PDB entry 7TTR | electron microscopy, 2.96 A resolution | chains E and P of the 7 polymer chains in the assembly

Chain E:
Molecule: Caseinolytic peptidase B protein homolog
From: Homo sapiens
Notes: EC 3.6.1.-
UniProtKB: Q9H078 (CLPB_HUMAN); residues 127-707 here = UniProt positions 127-707
Amino-acid sequence (584 residues; each row starts with the number of its first residue):
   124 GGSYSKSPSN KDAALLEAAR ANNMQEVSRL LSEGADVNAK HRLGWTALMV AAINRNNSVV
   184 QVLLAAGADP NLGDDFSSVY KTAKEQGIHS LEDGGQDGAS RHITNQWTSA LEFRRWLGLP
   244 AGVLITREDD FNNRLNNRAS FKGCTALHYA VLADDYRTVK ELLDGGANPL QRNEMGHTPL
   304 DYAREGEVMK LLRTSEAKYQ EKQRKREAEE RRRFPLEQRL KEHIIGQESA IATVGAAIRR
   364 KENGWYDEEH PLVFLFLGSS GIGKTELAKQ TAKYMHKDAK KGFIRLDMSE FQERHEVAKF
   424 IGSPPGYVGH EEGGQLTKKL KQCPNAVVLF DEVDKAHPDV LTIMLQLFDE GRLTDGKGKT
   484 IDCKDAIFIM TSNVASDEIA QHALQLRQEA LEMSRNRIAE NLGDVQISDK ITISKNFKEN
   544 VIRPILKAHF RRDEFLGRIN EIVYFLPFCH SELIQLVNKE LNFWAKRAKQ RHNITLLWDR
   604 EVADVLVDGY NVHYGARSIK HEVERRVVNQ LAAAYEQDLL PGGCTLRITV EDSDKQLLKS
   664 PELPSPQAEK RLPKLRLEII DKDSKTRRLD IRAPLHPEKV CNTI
Not modelled in the structure: 124-326, 518-533, 675-707
Construct notes: expression tag (124-126)
Metal / ion sites: Mg2+: Thr388 (together with ATP-gamma-S)
Residues lining bound ligands: ATP-gamma-S (AGS; phosphothiophosphoric acid-adenylate ester): His346, Ile347, Ile348, Gln350, Ser382, Ser383, Gly384, Ile385, Gly386, Lys387, Thr388, Glu389, Glu455, Asn496, Phe571, Leu579, Lys582, Ala619, Arg620
What the authors report for this chain:
  - binding site for Beta-casein (chain P): Arg417, His418, Gly429 to Gly432
  - mutagenesis - Y430A: decreased catalytic activity (ATPase activity) (citing earlier work)
  - mutagenesis - Y430A: abolished catalytic activity (disaggregase activity) (citing earlier work)
  - mutagenesis - V431G: decreased catalytic activity (ATPase activity)
  - mutagenesis - V431G: abolished catalytic activity (disaggregase activity)
  - binding site for ATP-gamma-S: Lys387, Thr388, Glu455, Asn496, Glu557, Arg561, Arg620
  - disease-associated variants - T268M, A269T, Y272C, T388K, M411I, C486R, N496K, E501K, E557K, R561G, A591V, R620C, R628C, R650P (citing earlier work)
  - disease-associated variants - R408G, R475Q, N496K, R561G, A591V, R620C: decreased catalytic activity (disaggregase activity) (citing earlier work)

Chain P:
Molecule: Beta-casein
UniProtKB: T1T0C1 (T1T0C1_BOVIN); residues 1-224 here = UniProt positions 1-224
Amino-acid sequence (224 residues; each row starts with the number of its first residue; X marks 14 residues of unknown identity (built as UNK)):
     1 XXXXXXXXXX XXXXARELEE LNVPGEIVES LSSSEESITR INKKIEKFQS EEQQQTEDEL
    61 QDKIHPFAQT QSLVYPFPGP IPNSLPQNIP PLTQTPVVVP PFLQPEVMGV SKVKGAMAPK
   121 HKEMPFPKYP VEPLTESQSL TLTDVENLHL PLPLLQSWMH QPHQPLPPTV MFPPQSVLSL
   181 SQSKVLPVPQ KAVPYPQRDM PIQAFLLYQE PVLGPVRGPF PIIV
Not modelled in the structure: 15-224
Construct notes: conflict UNK_1 (Met in T1T0C1), UNK_2 (Lys in T1T0C1), UNK_3 (Val in T1T0C1), UNK_4 (Leu in T1T0C1), UNK_5 (Ile in T1T0C1), UNK_6 (Leu in T1T0C1), UNK_7 (Ala in T1T0C1), UNK_8 (Cys in T1T0C1), UNK_9 (Leu in T1T0C1), UNK_10 (Val in T1T0C1), UNK_11 (Ala in T1T0C1), UNK_12 (Leu in T1T0C1), UNK_13 (Ala in T1T0C1), UNK_14 (Leu in T1T0C1)

How chain E and chain P interact:
Interface residues of chain E (facing chain P), 4 residues: His418, Gly429, Tyr430, Val431

In short:
No residue of chain E is in contact with chain P. Chain E binds ATP-gamma-S. From the paper: a binding site
for ATP-gamma-S at Lys387(E), Thr388(E) and Glu455(E) among others; R408G, R475Q and N496K of chain E, among
others, reduce catalytic activity (disaggregase activity); 8 substitutions were tested in all.
Here chain E is Caseinolytic peptidase B protein homolog (Homo sapiens) and chain P is Beta-casein. Entry 7TTR
(Skd3_ATPyS_FITC-casein Hexamer, AAA+ only) was determined by electron microscopy together with 7TTS from the
same study.
